Entry 4RCR (X-ray diffraction, 2.80 A resolution); this record covers chains M and H of the 3 polymer chains in the assembly.

# Chain M
Protein: Photosynthetic reaction center
From: Rhodobacter sphaeroides
Reference sequence: P02953 (RCEM_RHOSH); residues 1-307 here = UniProt positions 1-307
Chain sequence (307 residues; numbered 1 to 307; the number before each row is that of its first residue):
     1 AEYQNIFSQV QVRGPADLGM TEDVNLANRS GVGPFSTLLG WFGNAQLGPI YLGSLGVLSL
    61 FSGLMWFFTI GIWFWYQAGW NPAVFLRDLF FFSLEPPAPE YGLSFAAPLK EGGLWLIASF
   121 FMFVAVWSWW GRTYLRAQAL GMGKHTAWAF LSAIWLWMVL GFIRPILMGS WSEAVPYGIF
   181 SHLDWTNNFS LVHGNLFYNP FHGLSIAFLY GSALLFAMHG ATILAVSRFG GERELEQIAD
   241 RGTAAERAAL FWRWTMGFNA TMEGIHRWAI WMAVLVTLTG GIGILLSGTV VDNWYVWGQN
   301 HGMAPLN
Disordered / not traced: 1-5, 302-307
Bound ions: bacteriochlorophyll a Mg site 1 near His182 (its only coordinating residue here); bacteriochlorophyll a Mg site 2 near His202 (its only coordinating residue here); Fe ion: His219, Glu234, His266 (shared with 2 residues of chain L)
Residues lining bound ligands:
  - bacteriochlorophyll a (BCL), molecule 1: Trp66, Met122, Val126, Ala153, Ile154, Leu156, Trp157, Leu160, Trp185, Thr186, Asn187, Phe189, Ser190, Phe197, His202, Ser205, Ile206, Leu209, Tyr210, Val276, Thr277, Gly280, Gly283, Ile284
  - bacteriochlorophyll a (BCL), molecule 2: Phe90, Met122, Leu156, Trp157, Leu160, Val175, Ile179, Phe180, His182, Leu183, Trp185, Thr186
  - bacteriochlorophyll a (BCL), molecule 3: Phe197, Gly203, Ile206, Ala207, Tyr210, Gly211, Leu214
  - bacteriopheophytin a (BPH), molecule 1: Ser59, Leu60, Gly63, Leu64, Phe67, Ala125, Val126, Trp129, Thr133, Thr146, Ala149, Phe150, Ser152, Ala153, Val274, Thr277
  - bacteriopheophytin a (BPH), molecule 2: Tyr210, Ala213, Leu214, Ala217, Met218, Trp252, Thr255, Met256
  - ubiquinone-10 (U10), molecule 1: Ile50, Leu52, Leu60, Trp129
  - ubiquinone-10 (U10), molecule 2: Leu215, Met218, His219, Thr222, Ile223, Ala248, Ala249, Trp252, Met256, Phe258, Asn259, Ala260, Thr261, Ile265, Trp268, Met272

# Chain H
Protein: Photosynthetic reaction center
From: Rhodobacter sphaeroides
Reference sequence: P11846 (RCEH_RHOSH); residue numbers follow UniProt; this construct covers 1-260
Chain sequence (260 residues; numbered 1 to 260; the number before each row is that of its first residue):
     1 MVGVTAFGNF DLASLAIYSF WIFLAGLIYY LQTENMREGY PLENEDGTPA ANQGPFPLPK
    61 PKTFILPHGR GTLTVPGPES EDRPIALART AVSEGFPHAP TGDPMKDGVG PASWVARRDL
   121 PELDGHGHNK IKPMKAAAGF HVSAGKNPIG LPVRGCDLEI AGKVVDIWVD IPEQMARFLE
   181 VELKDGSTRL LPMQMVKVQS NRVHVNALSS DLFAGIPTIK SPTEVTLLEE DKICGYVAGG
   241 LMYAAPKRKS VVAAMLAEYA
Disordered / not traced: 1-11, 249-260

# How chain M and chain H interact
Pairs across the interface - 86 pairs, chain M then chain H:
  Gln9(M) - Val196(H)
  Gln9(M) - Lys197(H)
  Gln9(M) - Val198(H)
  Val10(M) - Lys146(H)
  Val10(M) - Ala176(H)
  Val10(M) - Val198(H)  hydrophobic
  Gln11(M) - Val142(H)
  Gln11(M) - Ser143(H)  hydrogen bond (side chain-backbone)
  Gln11(M) - Ala144(H)  hydrogen bond (backbone-backbone)
  Val12(M) - His141(H)
  Val12(M) - Val169(H)  hydrophobic
  Val12(M) - Gln174(H)
  Arg13(M) - His141(H)
  Arg13(M) - Ser143(H)  hydrogen bond
  Arg13(M) - Gln174(H)
  Gly14(M) - Gly139(H)
  Gly14(M) - Phe140(H)
  Gly14(M) - Gln174(H)  hydrogen bond (backbone-side chain)
  Pro15(M) - Gly139(H)
  Pro15(M) - Phe140(H)
  Pro15(M) - Gln174(H)
  Asp17(M) - Ile171(H)
  Asn44(M) - Glu173(H)
  Pro200(M) - Ile17(H)  hydrophobic
  Phe201(M) - Ala16(H)  hydrophobic
  Phe201(M) - Ile17(H)
  Leu204(M) - Phe20(H)  hydrophobic
  Ser227(M) - Gln194(H)
  Arg228(M) - Gln194(H)
  Arg228(M) - Met195(H)
  Arg228(M) - Cys234(H)  hydrogen bond (backbone-side chain)
  Arg228(M) - Leu241(H)
  Phe229(M) - Cys234(H)
  Glu232(M) - Arg177(H)  salt bridge
  Arg233(M) - Glu122(H)  salt bridge
  Arg233(M) - Glu230(H)  salt bridge
  Glu236(M) - Pro67(H)
  Glu236(M) - Arg117(H)  hydrogen bond (backbone-side chain)
  Glu236(M) - Arg118(H)  salt bridge
  Glu236(M) - Glu122(H)
  Glu236(M) - Leu123(H)
  Gln237(M) - Arg117(H)
  Ile238(M) - Phe64(H)
  Ala239(M) - Leu66(H)  hydrophobic
  Ala239(M) - Leu73(H)
  Ala239(M) - Arg118(H)
  Asp240(M) - Arg117(H)
  Asp240(M) - Arg118(H)  salt bridge
  Arg241(M) - Gly39(H)
  Arg241(M) - Val115(H)
  Arg241(M) - Arg117(H)
  Gly242(M) - Val115(H)
  Gly242(M) - Arg117(H)
  Gly242(M) - Asp231(H)
  Thr243(M) - Ser113(H)  hydrogen bond (side chain-backbone)
  Thr243(M) - Trp114(H)
  Thr243(M) - Val115(H)
  Thr243(M) - Asp231(H)
  Ala245(M) - Tyr40(H)
  Glu246(M) - Tyr40(H)  hydrogen bond (backbone-side chain)
  Glu246(M) - Glu81(H)
  Glu246(M) - Val115(H)
  Arg247(M) - Pro111(H)  hydrogen bond (side chain-backbone)
  Arg247(M) - Ser113(H)  hydrogen bond (side chain-backbone)
  Ala249(M) - Tyr40(H)
  Arg253(M) - Arg37(H)
  Asn259(M) - Met36(H)
  Asn259(M) - Tyr40(H)
  Ala260(M) - Met36(H)  hydrophobic
  Ala260(M) - Tyr40(H)
  Thr261(M) - Asn35(H)
  Thr261(M) - Met36(H)  hydrogen bond (side chain-backbone)
  Thr261(M) - Tyr40(H)
  Glu263(M) - Phe64(H)
  Gly264(M) - Met36(H)
  Arg267(M) - Asn35(H)
  Trp268(M) - Gln32(H)
  Trp268(M) - Met36(H)
  Trp271(M) - Leu31(H)  hydrophobic
  Trp271(M) - Gln32(H)
  Thr279(M) - Phe20(H)
  Leu286(M) - Ala13(H)  hydrophobic
  Val290(M) - Leu12(H)  hydrophobic
  Val290(M) - Ala13(H)
  Trp297(M) - Ser14(H)
  His301(M) - Ser14(H)
Other interface residues (no listed pair), chain M (48 interface residues in all): Ser36, Trp41, Phe208, Ile265, Val291
Other interface residues (no listed pair), chain H (64 interface residues in all): Trp21, Leu24, Leu27, Ile28, Asn44, Ala112, Pro121, Lys130, Met134, Ala138, Pro148, Met175, Pro192, Met193, Leu227, Ala238

# Summary
48 residues of chain M face 64 of chain H across their interface; the contacts include 11 hydrogen bonds and 5
salt bridges. Among the polar pairs are Glu232(M)-Arg177(H), Arg233(M)-Glu122(H) and Arg233(M)-Glu230(H).
Bound to chain M: 3 copies of bacteriochlorophyll a, bacteriopheophytin a and ubiquinone-10.
Here chain M is Photosynthetic reaction center and chain H is Photosynthetic reaction center, both from
Rhodobacter sphaeroides. Entry 4RCR (Structure of the reaction center from rhodobacter sphaeroides R-26 and
2.4.1: protein-cofactor (bacteriochlorophyll, bacteriopheophytin, and carotenoid) ...) was determined by X-ray
diffraction.
